Entry 6MFN (X-ray diffraction, 2.50 A resolution); this record covers chains A and E of the 3 polymer chains in the assembly.

== Chain A ==
Molecule: Protein argonaute-2
Organism: Homo sapiens
Notes: EC 3.1.26.-
UniProt: Q9UKV8 (AGO2_HUMAN); residue numbers follow UniProt; this construct covers 1-859
Sequence (859 residues; row label = number of the first residue in the row):
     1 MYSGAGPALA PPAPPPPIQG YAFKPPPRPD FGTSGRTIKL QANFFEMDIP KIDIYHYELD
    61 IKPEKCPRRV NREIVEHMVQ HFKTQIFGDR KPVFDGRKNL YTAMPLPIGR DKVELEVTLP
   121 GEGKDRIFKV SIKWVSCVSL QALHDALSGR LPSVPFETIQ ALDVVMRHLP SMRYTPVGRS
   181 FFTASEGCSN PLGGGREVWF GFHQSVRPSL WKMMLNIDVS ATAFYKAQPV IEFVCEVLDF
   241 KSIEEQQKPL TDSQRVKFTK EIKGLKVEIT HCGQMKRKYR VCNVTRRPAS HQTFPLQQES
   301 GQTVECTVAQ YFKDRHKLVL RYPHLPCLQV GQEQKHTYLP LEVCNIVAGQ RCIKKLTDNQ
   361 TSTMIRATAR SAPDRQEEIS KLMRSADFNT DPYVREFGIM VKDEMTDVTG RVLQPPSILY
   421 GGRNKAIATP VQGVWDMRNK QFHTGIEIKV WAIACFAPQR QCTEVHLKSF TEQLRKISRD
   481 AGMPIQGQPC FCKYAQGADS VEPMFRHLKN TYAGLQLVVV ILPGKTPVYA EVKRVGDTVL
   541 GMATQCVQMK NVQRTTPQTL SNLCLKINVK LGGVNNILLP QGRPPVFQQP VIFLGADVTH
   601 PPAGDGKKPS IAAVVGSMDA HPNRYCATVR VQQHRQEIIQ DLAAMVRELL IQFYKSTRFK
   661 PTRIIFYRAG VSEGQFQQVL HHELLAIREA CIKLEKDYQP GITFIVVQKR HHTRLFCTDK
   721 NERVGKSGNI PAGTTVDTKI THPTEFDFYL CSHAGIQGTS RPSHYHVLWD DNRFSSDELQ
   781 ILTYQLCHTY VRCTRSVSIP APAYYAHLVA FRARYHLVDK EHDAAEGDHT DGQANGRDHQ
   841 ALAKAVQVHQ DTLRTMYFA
Not modelled in the structure: 1-21, 121-126, 187-189, 273-275, 603-607, 820-837
Sequence notes: engineered mutation Asp387 (Ser in Q9UKV8), Ala669 (Asp in Q9UKV8), Ala824 (Ser in Q9UKV8), Asp828 (Ser in Q9UKV8), Asp831 (Ser in Q9UKV8), Ala834 (Ser in Q9UKV8)
Ligand contacts: phenol (IPH): Phe587, Gln589, Pro590, Val591, Asp619, Ala620, Phe653, Thr657, Phe659
UniProt features mapped onto this chain:
  - region: Tyr311 to His316 (Interaction with guide RNA), Phe587 to Pro590 (Interaction with GW182 family members), Leu650 to Lys660 (Interaction with GW182 family members), Lys709, Arg710 (Interaction with guide RNA), His753 to Arg761 (Interaction with guide RNA), Tyr790 to Arg812 (Interaction with guide RNA)
  - binding site (a divalent metal cation): Asp597, His807
  - modified residue: Tyr2 (3'-nitrotyrosine), Pro700 (4-hydroxyproline)
  - natural variant: Leu192 (L192P: In LESKRES), Gly201 (G201C: In LESKRES; G201V: In LESKRES), His203 (H203Q: In LESKRES), Thr357 (T357M: In LESKRES), Met364 (M364T: In LESKRES), Ala367 (A367P: In LESKRES), Gly573 (G573S: In LESKRES), Gly733 (G733R: In LESKRES), Cys751 (C751Y: In LESKRES), Ser760 (S760R: In LESKRES)
  - mutagenesis: Leu140 (L140W: No effect), Phe470 (F470V: No effect on miRNA-binding or target mRNA cleavage. Abrogates binding to the 7-methylguanosine cap of mRNA and prevents inhibition of translation. Abolishes interaction with TNRC6C ...), Phe505 (F505V: No effect on miRNA-binding or target mRNA cleavage. Abrogates binding to the 7-methylguanosine cap of mRNA and prevents inhibition of translation and abolishes interaction with TNRC6C ...), Lys533 (K533A: Impairs RNA cleavage), Gln545 (Q545A: Impairs RNA cleavage), Lys570 (K570A: Impairs RNA cleavage), Asp597 (D597A: Abrogates RNA cleavage but does not affect binding to siRNA or translational repression), Gln633 (Q633A: No effect; Q633R: Abrogates RNA cleavage. Binds siRNA), His634 (H634P/A: Abrogates RNA cleavage. Binds siRNA), Glu673 (E673A: Impairs RNA cleavage; E673G: No effect on RNA cleavage), Phe676 (F676A/I/M/R/Y: Impairs RNA cleavage; F676V: Abrogates RNA cleavage), His682 (H682Y: No effect), 5 further mutagenesis entries in UniProt
What the authors report for this chain:
  - conformationally variable residues (loop rearrangement): Gly349 to Thr357

== Chain E ==
Molecule: 22-nt RNA strand
Sequence (22 nucleotides; numbered 1 to 22; the number before each row is that of its first residue):
     1 CUGGAACUUA AAUCUGUGAU AA
Not modelled in the structure: 1-12

== How chain A and chain E interact ==
Contacting residue pairs (9; chain A residue first):
  Thr361(A) with U15(E), sugar contact
  Ile365(A) with G16(E), sugar contact
  Lys525(A) with C14(E), salt bridge to the phosphate
  Gln558(A) with A19(E), sugar contact
  Asn562(A) with A19(E), base contact
  Gln757(A) with G16(E), base contact; U17(E), hydrogen bond to the base; G18(E), sugar contact
  Phe811(A) with U13(E), sugar contact
Other interface residues (no listed pair), chain A (12 interface residues in all): Lys355, Lys726, Ile756, Arg814, Tyr815
Other interface residues (no listed pair), chain E (8 interface residues in all): U20

== Summary ==
Chain A and chain E form an interface of 12 and 8 residues respectively, with 1 hydrogen bond and 1 salt
bridge. Polar pairs include Gln757(A)-U17(E) and Lys525(A)-C14(E). Chain A binds phenol. From UniProt:
divalent metal cation-binding residues Asp597(A) and His807(A) and 17 mutagenesis sites on chain A. From the
paper: conformational variability at Gly349(A).
Chain A is Protein argonaute-2 (Homo sapiens) and chain E is a 22-nt RNA strand; the structure, Human
Argonaute2-miR-27a bound to HSUR1 target RNA, was determined by X-ray diffraction (same publication as 6MDZ,
6MFR and 6NIT).
